Entry 8TSI (electron microscopy, 4.40 A resolution (low resolution: residue-level contacts below are approximate; hydrogen-bond / salt-bridge calls are withheld)); this record covers chains C and F of the 12 polymer chains in the assembly.

[Chain C]
Name: Transport permease protein
From: Caldimonas thermodepolymerans
UniProt: A0A2S5T447 (A0A2S5T447_9BURK); residues 4-271 here correspond to UniProt positions 2-269 (UniProt number = residue number - 2)
Chain sequence (274 residues; row label = number of the first residue in the row; numbers below 1 keep their minus sign (Met-2 is residue -2)):
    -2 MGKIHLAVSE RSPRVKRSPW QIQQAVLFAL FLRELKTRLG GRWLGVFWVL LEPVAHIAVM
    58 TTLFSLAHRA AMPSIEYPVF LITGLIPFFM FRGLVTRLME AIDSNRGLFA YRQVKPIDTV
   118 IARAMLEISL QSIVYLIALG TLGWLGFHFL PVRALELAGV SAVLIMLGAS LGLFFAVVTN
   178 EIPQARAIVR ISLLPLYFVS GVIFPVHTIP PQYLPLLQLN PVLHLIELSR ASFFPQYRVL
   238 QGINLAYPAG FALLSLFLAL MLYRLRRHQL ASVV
Not modelled in the structure: -2 to 12, 270-271
Construct notes: initiating methionine (-2); expression tag (-1 to 3)
What the authors report for this chain:
  - mutagenesis - R89K: decreased stability

[Chain F]
Name: Capsular biosynthesis protein
From: Caldimonas thermodepolymerans
UniProt: A0A2S5T4A0 (A0A2S5T4A0_9BURK); residues 3-371 here correspond to UniProt positions 2-370 (UniProt number = residue number - 1)
Chain sequence (390 residues; each row starts with the number of its first residue; numbers below 1 keep their minus sign (Met-2 is residue -2)):
    -2 MGKIHMKLVS RLTAKRLQWA LVYLPMLVAT VYFLVFSADR YVSESVITVR QTSSNAPTGG
    58 MSGAALLLAG LTPASREDTC YLQTYIHSMG LLQKLDQQLK LREHFGTPLR DPLFRLWGGT
   118 SQEWFLEYYR SRVEVLMDDI CGLLTVRVQG FEPEFAQALN RAILEESERF VNELSHRMAR
   178 EQGQFAEAEL ERATARLQEA KRQLIAFQAK HKLLDPLAQA QATGTLTAEL QAALTRQEAE
   238 LRNALTYLNE DSYQVKALRS QINALRQQID EERLRATAGK NGDRINAVAA EFHDLQLQVG
   298 FAEDAYKLAL AAVESARIEA TRKLKSLVVV EPPVLPEIAE YPRRWYNLAT LLVVCCLIYG
   358 VVSLVVATIR DHQDGSGSGS HHHHHHHHHH
Not modelled in the structure: -2 to 6, 49-71, 176-321, 371-387
Construct notes: initiating methionine (-2); expression tag (-1 to 2, 372-387); conflict Cys77 (Leu76 in A0A2S5T4A0), Cys138 (Ser137 in A0A2S5T4A0)

[Chain C / chain F interface]
Pairs across the interface (17; chain C residue first):
  Phe28(C) - Leu361(F)
  Phe28(C) - Thr365(F)
  Leu29(C) - Thr365(F)
  Leu29(C) - Asp368(F)
  Leu32(C) - Thr365(F)
  Pro70(C) - Asp136(F)
  Ser71(C) - Met134(F)
  Ser71(C) - Asp136(F)
  Ser126(C) - Leu361(F)
  Ile130(C) - Val358(F)
  Leu133(C) - Ile355(F)
  Arg150(C) - Tyr343(F)
  Ala151(C) - Thr347(F)
  Leu152(C) - Thr347(F)
  Glu153(C) - Tyr343(F)
  Gln233(C) - Leu133(F)
  Arg235(C) - Ile137(F)
Interface residues without a listed pair, chain C (16 interface residues in all): Met69, Ser129
Interface residues without a listed pair, chain F (15 interface residues in all): Ala346, Val350, Leu354, Ala364

[In short]
16 residues of chain C and 15 residues of chain F are in contact. The paper reports that R89K of chain C
reduces stability.
Here chain C is Transport permease protein and chain F is Capsular biosynthesis protein, both from Caldimonas
thermodepolymerans. Entry 8TSI (S. thermodepolymerans KpsMT-KpsE in complex with ADP:AlF4-) was determined by
electron microscopy together with 8TSH, 8TSL, 8TSW, 8TT3 and 8TUN from the same study.
